Entry 7EQT (X-ray diffraction, 2.05 A resolution); this record covers chains A and B.

== Chain A (and B) ==
Name: Capsid protein
From: Desert Shield virus
Notes: chain B of this document is another copy of the same molecule, construct and numbering; everything in this record applies to it too
Reference sequence: Q66418 (Q66418_9CALI); residue numbers follow UniProt; this construct covers 227-544
Amino-acid sequence (326 residues; row label = number of the first residue in the row):
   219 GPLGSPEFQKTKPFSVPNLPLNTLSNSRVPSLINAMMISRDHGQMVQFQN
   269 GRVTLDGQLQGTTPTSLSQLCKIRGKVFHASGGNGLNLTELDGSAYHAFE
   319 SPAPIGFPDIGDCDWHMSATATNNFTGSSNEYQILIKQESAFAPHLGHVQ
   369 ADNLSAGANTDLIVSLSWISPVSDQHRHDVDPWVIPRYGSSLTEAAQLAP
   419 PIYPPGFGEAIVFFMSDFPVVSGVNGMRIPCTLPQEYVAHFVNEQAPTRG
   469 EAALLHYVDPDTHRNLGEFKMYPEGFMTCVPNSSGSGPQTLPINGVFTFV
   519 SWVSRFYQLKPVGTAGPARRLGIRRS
Unresolved in the structure: 219-229, 534-544 (chain B: 219-229, 409-414, 534-544)
Construct notes: expression tag (219-226)
From the paper describing this entry:
  - binding site for alpha-D-galactopyranose: Asp332, His334, Ser346, Ser388, Pro389, Gln393, His396

== How chain A and chain B interact ==
Pairs across the interface (62):
  Pro235(A) - Asn461(B)
  Asn236(A) - Asn461(B)  hydrogen bond (backbone-side chain)
  Leu237(A) - Thr283(B)
  Leu237(A) - Ala457(B)
  Leu237(A) - Val460(B)  hydrophobic
  Leu237(A) - Asn461(B)
  Thr241(A) - Thr283(B)
  Thr241(A) - Ser284(B)
  Ser243(A) - Ser284(B)
  Ser243(A) - Ser286(B)
  Pro248(A) - Ser286(B)
  Pro248(A) - Lys290(B)  hydrogen bond (backbone-side chain)
  Ser249(A) - Ser286(B)
  Leu250(A) - Ser286(B)
  Thr283(A) - Leu237(B)
  Thr283(A) - Thr241(B)
  Ser284(A) - Thr241(B)
  Ser284(A) - Ser243(B)
  Ser284(A) - Glu454(B)  hydrogen bond
  Leu285(A) - Leu285(B)
  Leu285(A) - Ser286(B)
  Ser286(A) - Ser243(B)
  Ser286(A) - Pro248(B)
  Ser286(A) - Ser249(B)
  Ser286(A) - Leu250(B)
  Ser286(A) - Leu285(B)
  Lys290(A) - Pro248(B)  hydrogen bond (side chain-backbone)
  Leu309(A) - Leu250(B)  hydrophobic
  Ala339(A) - Met445(B)
  Thr340(A) - Met445(B)
  Asn342(A) - Met445(B)
  Phe343(A) - Trp386(B)  hydrophobic
  Phe343(A) - Pro437(B)  hydrophobic
  Phe343(A) - Val438(B)
  Phe343(A) - Val439(B)  hydrophobic
  Phe343(A) - Met445(B)  hydrophobic
  Thr344(A) - Val439(B)
  Gly345(A) - Trp386(B)
  Gly345(A) - Val439(B)
  Ser346(A) - Trp386(B)
  Glu349(A) - Gln351(B)
  Gln351(A) - Glu349(B)
  Gln351(A) - Gln351(B)
  Trp386(A) - Phe343(B)  hydrophobic
  Trp386(A) - Gly345(B)
  Trp386(A) - Ser346(B)
  Pro437(A) - Phe343(B)  hydrophobic
  Val439(A) - Phe343(B)  hydrophobic
  Val439(A) - Thr344(B)
  Val439(A) - Gly345(B)
  Met445(A) - Ala339(B)
  Met445(A) - Thr340(B)
  Met445(A) - Asn342(B)
  Met445(A) - Phe343(B)
  Glu454(A) - Ser284(B)  hydrogen bond
  Ala457(A) - Leu237(B)
  His458(A) - Asn461(B)
  Val460(A) - Leu237(B)  hydrophobic
  Asn461(A) - Pro235(B)
  Asn461(A) - Asn236(B)  hydrogen bond (side chain-backbone)
  Asn461(A) - Leu237(B)
  Asn461(A) - His458(B)
Interface residues without a listed pair, chain A (41 interface residues in all): Val234, Leu242, Gln287, Asp310, Thr338, Asn341, Ser385, Val438, Glu462
Interface residues without a listed pair, chain B (44 interface residues in all): Val234, Leu242, Gln287, Leu309, Asp310, Ser336, Thr338, Asn341, Ser385, Asp435, Glu462, Gln463

== Summary ==
Chain A and chain B form an interface of 41 and 44 residues respectively; the contacts include 6 hydrogen
bonds. Polar pairs include Asn236(A)-Asn461(B), Pro248(A)-Lys290(B) and Ser284(A)-Glu454(B). From the paper: a
binding site for alpha-D-galactopyranose at Asp332(A), His334(A) and Ser346(A) among others.
Both chains are Capsid protein (Desert Shield virus). Entry 7EQT (Crystal structure of capsid P domain of
norovirus GI.3 DSV complexed with Gala1-3Galb1-4Glc) was determined by X-ray diffraction (same publication as
7ER0, 7ER1, 7EQS and 7EQW).
